PDB entry 8XUP | X-ray diffraction, 2.80 A resolution | chains A and G of the 6 polymer chains in the assembly

== Chain A ==
Molecule: Lipoprotein NlpI
Source organism: Escherichia coli K-12
Reference sequence: P0AFB1 (NLPI_ECOLI); numbering as in UniProt (aligned over 20-294)
Sequence (297 residues; each row starts with the number of its first residue; numbers below 1 keep their minus sign (Met-2 is residue -2)):
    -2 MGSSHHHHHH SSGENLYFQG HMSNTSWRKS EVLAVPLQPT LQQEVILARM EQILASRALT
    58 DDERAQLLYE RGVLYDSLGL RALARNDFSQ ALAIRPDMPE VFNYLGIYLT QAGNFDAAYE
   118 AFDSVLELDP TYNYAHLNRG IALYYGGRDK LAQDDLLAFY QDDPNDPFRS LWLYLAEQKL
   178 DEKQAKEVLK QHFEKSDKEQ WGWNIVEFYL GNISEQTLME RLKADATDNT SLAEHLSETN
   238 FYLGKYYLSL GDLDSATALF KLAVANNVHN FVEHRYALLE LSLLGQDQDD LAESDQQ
Unresolved in the structure: -2 to 25, 288-294
Construct notes: initiating methionine (-2); expression tag (-1 to 19)

== Chain G ==
Molecule: Murein DD-endopeptidase MepS/Murein LD-carboxypeptidase
Source organism: Escherichia coli K-12
Notes: EC 3.4.-.-, 3.4.17.13
Reference sequence: P0AFV4 (MEPS_ECOLI); residues 2-162 here correspond to UniProt positions 28-188 (UniProt number = residue number + 26)
Sequence (168 residues; numbered 1 to 168; the number before each row is that of its first residue):
     1 MSANNTAKNM HPETRAVGSE TSSLQASQDE FENLVRNVDV KSRIMDQYAD WKGVRYRLGG
    61 STKKGIDCSG FVQRTFREQF GLELPRSTYE QQEMGKSVSR SNLRTGDLVL FRAGSTGRHV
   121 GIYIGNNQFV HASTSSGVII SSMNEPYWKK RYNEARRVLS RSHHHHHH
Unresolved in the structure: 1-21, 114
Construct notes: initiating methionine (1); expression tag (163-168)
Curated features (UniProtKB/Swiss-Prot):
  - active site: Cys68 (Nucleophile), His119 (Proton acceptor), His131
From the paper describing this entry:
  - conformationally variable residues (order/disorder transition): Ser23 to Val35
  - mutagenesis - D39A (0.39 +/- 0.11 uM): unchanged binding to Lipoprotein NlpI (chain A)

== Chain A / chain G interface ==
Pairs across the interface (40; chain A residue first):
  Leu34(A) - His165(G)
  Gln39(A) - Ala26(G)
  Gln39(A) - Ser27(G)
  Gln39(A) - Glu30(G)
  Gln40(A) - His164(G)  hydrogen bond
  Ile43(A) - Glu30(G)
  Ile43(A) - Leu34(G)  hydrophobic
  Met47(A) - Leu34(G)  hydrophobic
  Ile50(A) - Phe31(G)  hydrophobic
  Gln63(A) - Leu34(G)  hydrogen bond (side chain-backbone)
  Gln63(A) - Val35(G)
  Gln63(A) - Asn37(G)
  Glu67(A) - Leu34(G)
  Glu67(A) - Arg161(G)  salt bridge
  Ser74(A) - His164(G)
  Arg92(A) - Asn37(G)
  Asp126(A) - Arg104(G)  salt bridge
  Thr128(A) - Leu103(G)
  Thr128(A) - Arg104(G)  hydrogen bond
  Tyr129(A) - Arg104(G)
  Asn130(A) - Asn102(G)
  Asp159(A) - Ser99(G)  hydrogen bond
  Asp159(A) - Asn102(G)  hydrogen bond
  Phe165(A) - His168(G)
  Trp198(A) - His168(G)
  Gly199(A) - His168(G)  hydrogen bond (backbone-backbone)
  Ser228(A) - His168(G)
  Glu231(A) - His165(G)
  Glu231(A) - His166(G)  hydrogen bond (side chain-backbone)
  Glu231(A) - His168(G)  salt bridge
  His232(A) - His168(G)
  Glu235(A) - His167(G)
  Glu235(A) - His168(G)  hydrogen bond (side chain-backbone)
  Val265(A) - His165(G)
  Asn267(A) - His164(G)
  Asn267(A) - His165(G)
  Phe268(A) - His165(G)
  Phe268(A) - His166(G)
  Phe268(A) - His167(G)
  Glu270(A) - His167(G)  salt bridge
Other interface residues (no listed pair), chain A (28 interface residues in all): Arg46, Leu64
Other interface residues (no listed pair), chain G (19 interface residues in all): Ser101, His163
The authors on this interface:
  - hot spots on chain G (mutagenesis) - L24R (28-fold): decreased binding to NlpI dimer
  - hot spots on chain G (mutagenesis) - Q28A, F31A: decreased binding to NlpI
  - hot spots on chain G (mutagenesis) - F31A: abolished binding to Lipoprotein NlpI (chain A)

== In short ==
Chain A and chain G form an interface of 28 and 19 residues respectively, with 8 hydrogen bonds and 4 salt
bridges. Polar contacts include Glu67(A)-Arg161(G), Asp126(A)-Arg104(G) and Glu231(A)-His168(G). From the
paper: Q28A and F31A of chain G reduce binding to NlpI; conformational variability at Ser23(G); 4
substitutions were tested in all.
Here chain A is Lipoprotein NlpI and chain G is Murein DD-endopeptidase MepS/Murein LD-carboxypeptidase, both
from Escherichia coli K-12. Entry 8XUP (Crystal structure of lipoprotein NlpI in complex with MepS) was
determined by X-ray diffraction together with 8XUD from the same study.
